Entry 5CZA (X-ray diffraction, 2.50 A resolution); this record covers chains A and G of the 28 polymer chains in the assembly.

# Chain A
Name: Proteasome subunit alpha type-2
Source organism: Saccharomyces cerevisiae (strain ATCC 204508 / S288c)
Notes: EC 3.4.25.1
UniProt: P23639 (PSA2_YEAST); numbering as in UniProt (aligned over 1-250)
Sequence (250 residues; row label = number of the first residue in the row):
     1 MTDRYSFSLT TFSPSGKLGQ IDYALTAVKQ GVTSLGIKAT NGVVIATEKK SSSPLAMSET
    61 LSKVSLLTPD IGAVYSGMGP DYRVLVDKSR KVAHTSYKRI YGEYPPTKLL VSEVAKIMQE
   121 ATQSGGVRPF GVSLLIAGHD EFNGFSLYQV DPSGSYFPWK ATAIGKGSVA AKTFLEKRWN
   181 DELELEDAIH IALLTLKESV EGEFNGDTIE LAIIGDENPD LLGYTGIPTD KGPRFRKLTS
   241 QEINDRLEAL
Curated features (UniProtKB/Swiss-Prot):
  - cross-link: Lys108 (Glycyl lysine isopeptide (Lys-Gly) (interchain with G-Cter in ubiquitin))

# Chain G
Name: Proteasome subunit alpha type-1
Source organism: Saccharomyces cerevisiae (strain ATCC 204508 / S288c)
Notes: EC 3.4.25.1
UniProt: P21243 (PSA1_YEAST); residues -8 to 243 here correspond to UniProt positions 1-252 (UniProt number = residue number + 9)
Sequence (252 residues; row label = number of the first residue in the row; numbers below 1 keep their minus sign (Met-8 is residue -8)):
    -8 MSGAAAASAA GYDRHITIFS PEGRLYQVEY AFKATNQTNI NSLAVRGKDC TVVISQKKVP
    52 DKLLDPTTVS YIFCISRTIG MVVNGPIPDA RNAALRAKAE AAEFRYKYGY DMPCDVLAKR
   112 MANLSQIYTQ RAYMRPLGVI LTFVSVDEEL GPSIYKTDPA GYYVGYKATA TGPKQQEITT
   172 NLENHFKKSK IDHINEESWE KVVEFAITHM IDALGTEFSK NDLEVGVATK DKFFTLSAEN
   232 IEERLVAIAE QD
Unresolved in the structure: -8 to 1, 243
Ion coordination: Mg2+: Thr8, Tyr119, Arg122, Met125

# Chain A / chain G interface
Residue-residue contacts (63; chain A residue first):
  Asp3(A) - Tyr124(G)
  Tyr5(A) - Ile7(G)
  Tyr5(A) - Ala123(G)  hydrophobic
  Tyr5(A) - Tyr124(G)  hydrophobic
  Leu9(A) - Ile9(G)  hydrophobic
  Leu9(A) - Ala123(G)  hydrophobic
  Gln20(A) - Ile9(G)
  Gln20(A) - Phe10(G)  hydrogen bond (side chain-backbone)
  Tyr23(A) - Phe10(G)  hydrophobic
  Tyr23(A) - Ser11(G)
  Tyr23(A) - Pro12(G)  hydrophobic
  Tyr23(A) - Gly14(G)
  Ala24(A) - Phe10(G)  hydrophobic
  Thr26(A) - Pro12(G)
  Thr26(A) - Glu13(G)
  Ala27(A) - Gly14(G)
  Ser52(A) - Tyr153(G)
  Pro54(A) - Lys158(G)  hydrogen bond (backbone-side chain)
  Pro54(A) - Glu174(G)
  Leu55(A) - Tyr157(G)
  Leu55(A) - Lys158(G)  hydrogen bond (backbone-backbone)
  Leu55(A) - Ala159(G)
  Leu55(A) - Thr170(G)
  Leu55(A) - Glu174(G)
  Leu55(A) - Phe177(G)  hydrophobic
  Ala56(A) - Gly156(G)
  Ala56(A) - Tyr157(G)  hydrophobic
  Met57(A) - Arg37(G)
  Met57(A) - Val155(G)
  Met57(A) - Gly156(G)  hydrogen bond (backbone-backbone)
  Met57(A) - Tyr157(G)
  Met57(A) - Lys158(G)
  Thr60(A) - Tyr146(G)
  Thr60(A) - Val155(G)
  Thr60(A) - Gly156(G)  hydrogen bond (side chain-backbone)
  Leu61(A) - Tyr153(G)  hydrophobic
  Met78(A) - Phe10(G)  hydrophobic
  Met78(A) - Leu16(G)  hydrophobic
  Pro80(A) - Gln117(G)
  Pro80(A) - Ala151(G)
  Pro80(A) - Gly152(G)
  Pro80(A) - Tyr153(G)
  Asp81(A) - Gln117(G)
  Arg83(A) - Ala113(G)  hydrogen bond (side chain-backbone)
  Arg83(A) - Asn114(G)
  Arg83(A) - Gly152(G)  hydrogen bond (side chain-backbone)
  Arg83(A) - Tyr154(G)
  Val84(A) - Asn114(G)
  Val84(A) - Gln117(G)
  Asp87(A) - Lys110(G)  salt bridge
  Asp87(A) - Asn114(G)
  Gly126(A) - Arg122(G)
  Gly126(A) - Ala123(G)  hydrogen bond (backbone-backbone)
  Val127(A) - Gln121(G)
  Val127(A) - Arg122(G)
  Arg128(A) - Thr8(G)
  Arg128(A) - Phe10(G)
  Arg128(A) - Leu16(G)
  Arg128(A) - Thr120(G)  hydrogen bond (side chain-backbone)
  Arg128(A) - Gln121(G)  hydrogen bond (backbone-backbone)
  Pro129(A) - Phe10(G)
  Phe130(A) - Gln121(G)
  Gly131(A) - Phe10(G)
Also at the interface, not in a pair above, chain A (31 interface residues in all): Met1, Thr2, Ser53, Ala121
Also at the interface, not in a pair above, chain G (33 interface residues in all): Leu173

# Overview
31 residues of chain A face 33 of chain G across their interface; the contacts include 10 hydrogen bonds and 1
salt bridge. Polar contacts include Asp87(A)-Lys110(G), Gln20(A)-Phe10(G) and Pro54(A)-Lys158(G). Thr8(G),
Tyr119(G), Arg122(G) and Met125(G) form the Mg2+ site.
Chain A is Proteasome subunit alpha type-2 and chain G is Proteasome subunit alpha type-1, both from
Saccharomyces cerevisiae (strain ATCC 204508 / S288c); the structure, Yeast 20S proteasome beta5-D166N mutant,
was determined by X-ray diffraction, deposited together with 5CZ4, 5CZ5, 5CZ6, 5CZ7, 5CZ8, 5CZ9 and 16 further
entries.
